Entry 4B3M (X-ray diffraction, 2.90 A resolution); this record covers chains A and I of the 23 polymer chains in the assembly.

Chain A:
Molecule: 16S ribosomal RNA
Source organism: Thermus thermophilus HB8
Sequence (1521 nucleotides; row label = number of the first residue in the row; note: 44 numbers in that range are skipped by the numbering (no residue carries them; nothing is unmodelled there); a row labelled like 189A-189L holds insertion residues (189A, then the next letters in order)):
     1 UUGUUGGAGAGUUUGAUCCUGGCUCAGGGUGAACGCUGGCGGCGUGCCUA
    51 AGACAUGCAAGUCGUGCGGGCCG
    76 CGGGGUUUU
    88 ACUCCG
    96 UGGUCAGCGGCGGACGGGUGAGUAACGCGUGGGU
  129A G
   130 ACCUACCCGGAAGAGGGGGACAACCCGGGGAAACUCGGGCUAAUCCCCCA
   180 UGUGGACCCG
189A-189L CCCCUUGGGGUG
   190 UGUCCAAAGGGCUUU
   216 GCCCGCUUCCGGAUGGGCCCGCGUCCCAUCAGCUAGUUGGUGGGGUAAUG
   266 GCCCACCAAGGCGACGACGGGUAGCCGGUCUGAGAGGAUGGCCGGCCACA
   316 GGGGCACUGAGACACGGGCCCCACUCCUACGGGAGGCAGCAGUUAGGAAU
   366 CUUCCGCAAUGGGCGCAAGCCUGACGGAGCGACGCCGCUUGGAGGAAGAA
   416 GCCCUUCGGGGUGUAAACUCCUGA
   441 ACCCGGGACGAAACCCCC
   460 GA
   470 CGAGGGGA
   479 CUGACGGUACCGGGGUAA
   498 UAGCGCCGGCCAACUCCGUGCCAGCAGCCGCGGUAAUACGGAGGGCGCGA
   548 GCGUUACCCGGAUUCACUGGGCGUAAAGGGCGUGUAGGCGGCCUGGGGCG
   598 UCCCAUGUGAAAGACCACGGCUCAACCGUGGGGGAGCGUGGGAUACGCUC
   648 AGGCUAGACGGUGGGAGAGGGUGGUGGAAUUCCCGGAGUAGCGGUGAAAU
   698 GCGCAGAUACCGGGAGGAACGCCGAUGGCGAAGGCAGCCACCUGGUCCAC
   748 CCGUGACGCUGAGGCGCGAAAGCGUGGGGAGCAAACCGGAUUAGAUACCC
   798 GGGUAGUCCACGCCCUAAACGAUGCGCGCUAGGUCUCUGGGUCU
   848 CCUGGGGGCCGAAGCUAACGCGUUAAGCGCGCCGCCUGGGGAGUACGGCC
   898 GCAAGGCUGAAACUCAAAGGAAUUGACGGGGGCCCGCACAAGCGGUGGAG
   948 CAUGUGGUUUAAUUCGAAGCAACGCGAAGAACCUUACCAGGCCUUGACAU
   998 GCUA
 1001A G
  1002 GGAACCCGGGUGAAAGCCUGGGGUGCCCC
1030A-1030D GCGA
  1031 GGGGAGCCCUAGCACAGGUGCUGCAUGGCCGUCGUCAGCUCGUGCCGUGA
  1081 GGUGUUGGGUUAAGUCCCGCAACGAGCGCAACCCCCGCCGUUAGUUGCCA
  1131 GCGGUUCGGCCGGGCACUCUAACGGGACUGCCCGCG
  1168 AAAGCGGGAGGAAGGAGGGGACGACGUCUGGUCAGCAUGGCCCUUACGGC
  1218 CUGGGCGACACACGUGCUACAAUGCCCACUACAAAGCGAUGCCACCCGGC
  1268 AACGGGGAGCUAAUCGCAAAAAGGUGGGCCCAGUUCGGAUUGGGGUCUGC
  1318 AACCCGACCCCAUGAAGCCGGAAUCGCUAGUAAUCGCGGAUCAGCC
 1363A A
  1364 UGCCGCGGUGAAUACGUUCCCGGGCCUUGUACACACCGCCCGUCACGCCA
  1414 UGGGAGCGGGCUCUACCCGAAGUCGCCGG
1442A-1442B GA
  1443 GCCUA
  1452 C
  1456 GGGCAGGCGCCGAGGGUAGGGCCCGUGACUGGGGCGAAGUCGUAACAAGG
  1506 UAGCUGUACCGGAAGGUGCGGCUGGAUCACCUCCUUUCU
Disordered / not traced: 1-4, 1534-1538
Ion coordination: Mg2+ site 1: U12, G22; Mg2+ site 2: U12, C526, A914; Mg2+ site 3: G15, U920; Mg2+ site 4 near G21 (its only coordinating residue here); Mg2+ site 5: C48, G115; Mg2+ site 6 near A53 (its only coordinating residue here); Mg2+ site 7: C58, U387, G388; Mg2+ site 8: A59, U387; Mg2+ site 9: G61, U62, G105; Mg2+ site 10: G69, G70, U99; Mg2+ site 11: G107, G326; Mg2+ site 12: A109, G111; 145 more Mg2+ sites not listed; 15 more K+ sites not listed
Small-molecule neighbours: ON0 ((1R,2R,3S,4R,6S)-4,6-diamino-2-{[3-O-(2,6-diamino-2,6-dideoxy-beta-L-idopyranosyl)-beta-D-ribofuranosyl]oxy}-3-hydroxycyclohexyl 2-amino-4,6-O-benzylidene-2-deoxy-alpha-D-glucopyranoside): G1405, U1406, C1407, A1408, C1409, G1489, C1490, G1491, A1492, A1493, G1494, U1495, C1496
What the authors report for this chain:
  - binding site for ON0: G1491, A1492
  - conformationally variable residues: A1492, A1493
  - mutagenesis - A1408G (>=720 uM), G1491A (>=720 uM), G1491C (>=720 uM): decreased binding to ON0

Chain I:
Name: 30S ribosomal protein S9
Source organism: Thermus thermophilus HB8
UniProtKB: P80374 (RS9_THET8); residues 0-127 here correspond to UniProt positions 1-128 (UniProt number = residue number + 1)
Chain sequence (128 residues; each row starts with the number of its first residue; numbering starts at 0):
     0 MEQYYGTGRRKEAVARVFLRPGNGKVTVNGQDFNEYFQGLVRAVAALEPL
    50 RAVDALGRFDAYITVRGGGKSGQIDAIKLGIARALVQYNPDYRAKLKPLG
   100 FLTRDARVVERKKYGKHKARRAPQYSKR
Disordered / not traced: 0
Construct notes: conflict Arg-57 (His58 in P80374)
Ion coordination: Mg2+ near Leu-39 (its only coordinating residue here)

How chain A and chain I interact:
Residue-residue contacts (118; chain A residue first):
  G942(A) with Gln-123(I), hydrogen bond to the base
  U943(A) with Gln-123(I), hydrogen bond to the sugar
  G966(A) with Lys-126(I), hydrogen bond to the sugar; Arg-127(I), sugar contact
  C967(A) with Arg-127(I), hydrogen bond to the phosphate
  A968(A) with Arg-127(I), salt bridge to the phosphate
  C970(A) with Ser-125(I), hydrogen bond to the base
  C1116(A) with Val-107(I), sugar contact
  G1117(A) with Arg-103(I), hydrogen bond to the phosphate
  C1118(A) with Arg-8(I), salt bridge to the phosphate; Arg-82(I), hydrogen bond to the phosphate; Arg-103(I), salt bridge to the phosphate
  C1119(A) with Arg-8(I), salt bridge to the phosphate; Arg-82(I), salt bridge to the phosphate
  G1127(A) with Arg-15(I), phosphate contact; Arg-65(I), phosphate contact
  C1128(A) with Arg-15(I), hydrogen bond to the phosphate; Arg-65(I), salt bridge to the phosphate
  C1129(A) with Phe-17(I), phosphate contact; Tyr-61(I), hydrogen bond to the phosphate
  A1130(A) with Gln-2(I), hydrogen bond to the sugar; Phe-17(I), sugar contact; Arg-19(I), hydrogen bond to the phosphate; Tyr-61(I), phosphate contact
  G1131(A) with Glu-1(I), phosphate contact; Gln-2(I), hydrogen bond to the phosphate; Arg-19(I), salt bridge to the phosphate
  C1147(A) with Tyr-4(I), hydrogen bond to the sugar; Arg-15(I), hydrogen bond to the base
  U1148(A) with Tyr-4(I), phosphate contact; Thr-6(I), phosphate contact; Val-13(I), phosphate contact; Arg-15(I), sugar contact
  C1149(A) with Arg-8(I), salt bridge to the phosphate; Val-13(I), phosphate contact
  G1178(A) with Arg-92(I), salt bridge to the phosphate; Lys-96(I), salt bridge to the phosphate
  A1179(A) with Arg-92(I), salt bridge to the phosphate; Lys-96(I), phosphate contact; Thr-102(I), phosphate contact; Arg-103(I), hydrogen bond to the sugar
  A1180(A) with Thr-102(I), hydrogen bond to the phosphate
  G1186(A) with Glu-109(I), sugar contact; Lys-112(I), hydrogen bond to the sugar; Arg-119(I), salt bridge to the phosphate
  G1187(A) with Arg-110(I), hydrogen bond to the sugar; Lys-112(I), salt bridge to the phosphate
  A1188(A) with Tyr-113(I), hydrogen bond to the phosphate
  G1231(A) with Ser-125(I), hydrogen bond to the phosphate
  U1232(A) with Gln-123(I), hydrogen bond to the phosphate; Tyr-124(I), phosphate contact; Ser-125(I), phosphate contact
  G1233(A) with His-116(I), salt bridge to the phosphate; Pro-122(I), phosphate contact; Gln-123(I), hydrogen bond to the phosphate
  A1248(A) with Lys-69(I), hydrogen bond to the sugar
  C1249(A) with Tyr-35(I), hydrogen bond to the sugar; Gly-67(I), hydrogen bond to the sugar; Gly-68(I), hydrogen bond to the sugar; Lys-69(I), sugar contact; Gln-72(I), hydrogen bond to the sugar
  A1250(A) with Glu-11(I), sugar contact; Arg-65(I), phosphate contact; Gly-66(I), hydrogen bond to the phosphate; Gly-67(I), hydrogen bond to the phosphate
  A1251(A) with Glu-11(I), sugar contact; Gly-66(I), phosphate contact
  G1291(A) with Gln-37(I), hydrogen bond to the sugar; Gly-38(I), sugar contact; Leu-39(I), sugar contact
  U1292(A) with Gln-37(I), hydrogen bond to the sugar
  C1342(A) with Gln-123(I), sugar contact; Tyr-124(I), phosphate contact
  G1343(A) with Arg-120(I), hydrogen bond to the sugar; Ala-121(I), phosphate contact; Tyr-124(I), phosphate contact
  C1344(A) with Lys-115(I), salt bridge to the phosphate; Arg-119(I), sugar contact; Ala-121(I), phosphate contact
  U1345(A) with Arg-119(I), salt bridge to the phosphate
  A1346(A) with Arg-119(I), salt bridge to the phosphate
  G1347(A) with Arg-9(I), hydrogen bond to the base; Arg-106(I), hydrogen bond to the base; Val-107(I), sugar contact; Val-108(I), sugar contact
  U1348(A) with Val-108(I), phosphate contact; Glu-109(I), hydrogen bond to the phosphate; Arg-119(I), phosphate contact
  A1349(A) with Lys-117(I), salt bridge to the phosphate; Arg-119(I), hydrogen bond to the phosphate; Arg-120(I), hydrogen bond to the phosphate
  A1350(A) with Lys-117(I), salt bridge to the phosphate; Arg-120(I), salt bridge to the phosphate
  U1351(A) with Lys-117(I), base contact
  C1366(A) with His-116(I), salt bridge to the phosphate
  C1367(A) with Lys-111(I), salt bridge to the phosphate; Tyr-113(I), phosphate contact; Gly-114(I), hydrogen bond to the phosphate; Lys-115(I), phosphate contact
  G1368(A) with Arg-110(I), salt bridge to the phosphate; Lys-111(I), salt bridge to the phosphate; Lys-112(I), phosphate contact; Tyr-113(I), hydrogen bond to the phosphate
  C1369(A) with Arg-110(I), phosphate contact; Lys-111(I), hydrogen bond to the phosphate
  G1370(A) with Glu-11(I), phosphate contact; Val-108(I), phosphate contact
  G1371(A) with Lys-10(I), phosphate contact; Gly-67(I), sugar contact; Gly-68(I), hydrogen bond to the phosphate; Val-108(I), phosphate contact
  U1372(A) with Lys-10(I), salt bridge to the phosphate; Gly-68(I), phosphate contact; Lys-69(I), phosphate contact; Ser-70(I), hydrogen bond to the phosphate; Gly-71(I), hydrogen bond to the phosphate
  G1373(A) with Lys-10(I), hydrogen bond to the base; Ser-70(I), hydrogen bond to the phosphate
Interface residues without a listed pair, chain A (55 interface residues in all): G1184, C1189, A1252, G1290
Interface residues without a listed pair, chain I (55 interface residues in all): Arg-41, Thr-63, Leu-101, Ala-105

In short:
The chain A/chain I interface involves 55 residues from each chain, with 45 hydrogen bonds and 25 salt
bridges. Polar contacts include G942(A)/Gln-123(I), C970(A)/Ser-125(I) and C1147(A)/Arg-15(I). Bound to chain
A: compound ON0. From the paper: a binding site for ON0 at G1491(A) and A1492(A); A1408G, G1491A and G1491C of
chain A reduce binding to ON0.
Chain A is 16S ribosomal RNA and chain I is 30S ribosomal protein S9, both from Thermus thermophilus HB8; the
structure, Crystal structure of the 30S ribosome in complex with compound 1, was determined by X-ray
diffraction (same publication as 4B3R, 4B3S and 4B3T).
